PDB entry 7PQP | electron microscopy, 4.10 A resolution (low resolution: residue-level contacts below are approximate; hydrogen-bond / salt-bridge calls are withheld) | chains I and O of the 15 polymer chains in the assembly

# Chain I
Molecule: Tubulin beta chain
Source organism: Sus scrofa
UniProt: P02554 (TBB_PIG); residues 1-445 here = UniProt positions 1-445
Chain sequence (445 residues; row label = number of the first residue in the row):
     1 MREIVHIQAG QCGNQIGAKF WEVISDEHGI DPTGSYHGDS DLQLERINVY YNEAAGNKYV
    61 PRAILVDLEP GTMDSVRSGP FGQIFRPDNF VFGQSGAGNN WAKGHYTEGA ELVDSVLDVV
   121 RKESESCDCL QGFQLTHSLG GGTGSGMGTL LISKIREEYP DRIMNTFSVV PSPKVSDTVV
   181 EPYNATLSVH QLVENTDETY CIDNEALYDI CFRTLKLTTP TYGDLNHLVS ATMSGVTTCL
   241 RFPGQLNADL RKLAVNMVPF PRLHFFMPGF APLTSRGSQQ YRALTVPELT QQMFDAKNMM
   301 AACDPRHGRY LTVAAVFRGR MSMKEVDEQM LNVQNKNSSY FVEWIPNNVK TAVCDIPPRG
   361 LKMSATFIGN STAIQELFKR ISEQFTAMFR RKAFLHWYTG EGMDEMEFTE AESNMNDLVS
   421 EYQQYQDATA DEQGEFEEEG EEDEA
UniProt features mapped onto this chain:
  - motif: Met1 to Ile4 (MREI motif)
  - binding site (GTP): Gln11, Glu69, Ser138, Gly142, Thr143, Gly144, Asn204, Asn226
  - binding site (Mg(2+)): Glu69
  - modified residue: Ser40 (Phosphoserine), Lys58 (N6-acetyllysine), Ser172 (Phosphoserine), Thr285 (Phosphothreonine), Thr290 (Phosphothreonine), Arg318 (Omega-N-methylarginine), Glu438 (5-glutamyl polyglutamate)
  - cross-link (Glycyl lysine isopeptide (Lys-Gly)): Lys58 (interchain with G-Cter in ubiquitin), Lys324 (interchain with G-Cter in ubiquitin)
  - natural variant: His37 (H37V: In 2nd form), Asn48 (N48S: In 2nd form), Ala55 to Asn57 (sequence variant, change not given here; In 2nd form), Ser275 (S275A: In 2nd form)
Ligand contacts:
  - GDP (guanosine-5'-diphosphate): Gly10, Gln11, Cys12, Gln15, Ile16, Ser138, Gly141, Gly142, Thr143, Gly144, Ser145, Val169, Asp177, Asn204, Leu207, Tyr222, Leu225, Asn226
  - GTP: Gln245, Leu246, Lys252

# Chain O
Molecule: Isoform Tau-F of Microtubule-associated protein tau
Source organism: Homo sapiens
UniProt: P10636 (TAU_HUMAN), isoform P10636-8; residues 202-395 here = UniProt positions 202-395
Chain sequence (194 residues; each row starts with the number of its first residue):
   202 SPGTPGSRSR TPSLPTPPTR EPKKVAVVRT PPKSPSSAKS RLQTAPVPMP DLKNVKSKIG
   262 STENLKHQPG GGKVQIINKK LDLSNVQSKC GSKDNIKHVP GGGSVQIVYK PVDLSKVTSK
   322 CGSLGNIHHK PGGGQVEVKS EKLDFKDRVQ SKIGSLDNIT HVPGGGNKKI ETHKLTFREN
   382 AKAKTDHGAE IVYK
UniProt features mapped onto this chain:
  - modified residue: Ser214 (Phosphoserine)
  - glycosylation: Lys383 (N-linked (Glc) (glycation) lysine)
What the authors report for this chain:
  - conformationally variable residues: Lys340
  - post-translational modification sites: Ser235, Ser241, Ser262, Lys311, Lys340
  - post-translational modification sites: Ser237, Ser258, Lys274, Lys280, Lys281, Ser289, Ser324, Ser356 (citing earlier work)
  - post-translational modification sites: Lys234, Lys240, Lys259, Lys290, Lys321, Lys353, Lys370, Lys375 (proposed by the authors, not directly observed)

# How chain I and chain O interact
Residue-residue contacts (18; chain I residue first):
  Phe260(I) with Lys340(O)
  Thr386(I) with His330(O)
  Arg390(I) with Asn327(O); His329(O); His330(O)
  Arg391(I) with Ser324(O)
  Glu412(I) with Lys331(O)
  Asn416(I) with Gly334(O)
  Ser420(I) with Gly334(O); Gly335(O); Gln336(O)
  Gln423(I) with Gln336(O)
  Gln424(I) with Gln336(O); Val337(O); Glu338(O)
  Tyr425(I) with Glu338(O); Lys340(O)
  Glu435(I) with Lys343(O)
Also at the interface, not in a pair above, chain I (12 interface residues in all): Phe389
Also at the interface, not in a pair above, chain O (14 interface residues in all): Gly323, Ile328

# Summary
12 residues of chain I and 14 residues of chain O are in contact. Chain I binds GDP and GTP. UniProt lists 8
GTP-binding residues and Mg2+-binding residue Glu69(I) on chain I. From the paper: modification sites
Ser235(O), Ser241(O) and Ser262(O) among others; conformational variability at Lys340(O).
Here chain I is Tubulin beta chain (Sus scrofa) and chain O is Isoform Tau-F of Microtubule-associated protein
tau (Homo sapiens). Entry 7PQP (tau-microtubule structural ensemble based on CryoEM data) was determined by
electron microscopy together with 7PQC from the same study.
